PDB entry 2Y5T | X-ray diffraction, 2.20 A resolution | chains B and G of the 5 polymer chains in the assembly

# Chain B
Protein: CIIC1 fab fragment light chain
From: Mus musculus
Notes: antibody fragment or engineered binder
Chain sequence (218 residues; each row starts with the number of its first residue):
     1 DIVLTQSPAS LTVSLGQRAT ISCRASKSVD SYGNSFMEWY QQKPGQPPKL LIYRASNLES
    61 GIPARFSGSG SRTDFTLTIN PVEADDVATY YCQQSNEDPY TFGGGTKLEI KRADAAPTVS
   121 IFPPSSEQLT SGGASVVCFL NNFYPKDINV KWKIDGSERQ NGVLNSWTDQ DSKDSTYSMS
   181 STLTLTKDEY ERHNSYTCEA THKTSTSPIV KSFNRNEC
Disulfide bonds: Cys-23/Cys-92, Cys-138/Cys-198

# Chain G
Protein: C1
Notes: fragment: c1-epitope
Chain sequence (34 residues; each row starts with the number of its first residue):
     1 GPPGPPGPPG PPGPPGARGL TGRPGDAGPP GPPG
Not modelled in the structure: 1-3, 28-34
Modified positions: Pro-3, Pro-6, Pro-9, Pro-12, Pro-15, Pro-24, Pro-30, Pro-33 (4-hydroxyproline; HYP)

# Chain B / chain G interface
Residue-residue contacts - 13 pairs, chain B then chain G:
  Lys-27(B) with Pro-24(G)
  Tyr-32(B) with Arg-18(G)
  Ser-95(B) with Leu-20(G)
  Asn-96(B) with Leu-20(G); Thr-21(G), hydrogen bond (backbone-backbone)
  Glu-97(B) with Leu-20(G); Thr-21(G); Gly-22(G); Pro-24(G)
  Asp-98(B) with Leu-20(G); Thr-21(G), hydrogen bond (backbone-backbone); Arg-23(G), salt bridge
  Tyr-100(B) with Leu-20(G), hydrophobic

# In short
The interface between chain B and chain G involves 7 residues on one side and 6 on the other, with 2 hydrogen
bonds and 1 salt bridge. Polar contacts include Asp-98(B)/Arg-23(G), Asn-96(B)/Thr-21(G) and
Asp-98(B)/Thr-21(G).
Here chain B is CIIC1 fab fragment light chain (Mus musculus) and chain G is C1. Entry 2Y5T (Crystal structure
of the pathogenic autoantibody CIIC1 in complex with the triple-helical C1 peptide) was determined by X-ray
diffraction.
